Entry 9BHA (electron microscopy, 3.50 A resolution); this record covers chains A and X of the 4 polymer chains in the assembly.

== Chain A ==
Molecule: DNA polymerase theta
Organism: Homo sapiens
Notes: EC 3.6.4.12, 2.7.7.7, 2.7.7.49
Reference sequence: O75417 (DPOLQ_HUMAN); residue numbers follow UniProt; this construct covers 2-894
Amino-acid sequence (893 residues; numbered 2 to 894; the number before each row is that of its first residue):
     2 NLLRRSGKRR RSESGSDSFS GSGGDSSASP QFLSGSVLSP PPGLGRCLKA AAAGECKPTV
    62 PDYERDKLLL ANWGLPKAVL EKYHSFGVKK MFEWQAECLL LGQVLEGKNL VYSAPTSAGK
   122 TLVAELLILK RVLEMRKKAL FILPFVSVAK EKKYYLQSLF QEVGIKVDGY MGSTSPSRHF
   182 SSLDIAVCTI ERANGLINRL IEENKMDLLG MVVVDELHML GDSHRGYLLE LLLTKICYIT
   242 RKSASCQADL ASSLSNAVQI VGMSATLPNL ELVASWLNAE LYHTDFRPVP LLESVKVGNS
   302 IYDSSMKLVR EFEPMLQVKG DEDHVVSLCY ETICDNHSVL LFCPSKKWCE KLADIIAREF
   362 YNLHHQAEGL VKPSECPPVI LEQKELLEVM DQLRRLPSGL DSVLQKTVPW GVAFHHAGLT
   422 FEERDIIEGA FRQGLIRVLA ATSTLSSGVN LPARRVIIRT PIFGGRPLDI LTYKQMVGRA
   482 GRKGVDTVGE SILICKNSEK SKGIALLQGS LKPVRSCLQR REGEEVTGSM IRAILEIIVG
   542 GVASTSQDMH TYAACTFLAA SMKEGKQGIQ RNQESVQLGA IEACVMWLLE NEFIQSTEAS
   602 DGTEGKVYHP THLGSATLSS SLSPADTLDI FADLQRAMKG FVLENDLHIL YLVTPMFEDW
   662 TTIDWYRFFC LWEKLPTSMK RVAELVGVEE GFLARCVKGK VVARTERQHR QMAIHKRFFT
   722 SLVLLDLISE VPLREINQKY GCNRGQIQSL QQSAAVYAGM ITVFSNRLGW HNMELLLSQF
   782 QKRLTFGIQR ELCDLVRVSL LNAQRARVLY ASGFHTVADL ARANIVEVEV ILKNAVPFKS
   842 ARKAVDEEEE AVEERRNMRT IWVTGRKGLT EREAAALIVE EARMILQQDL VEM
Not modelled in the structure: 2-66, 247-255, 369-376, 569-576, 601-604, 864-867, 893-894
UniProt features mapped onto this chain:
  - motif: Asp216 to His219 (DEAH box)
  - binding site (ATP): Gln96, Ala115 to Thr122
  - mutagenesis: Lys121 (K121M: Abolished ATPase activity)
From the paper describing this entry:
  - binding site for Stem-loop DNA with microhomology in the 3' overhang: Lys348, Lys352, Arg467, Lys497
  - binding site for Stem-loop DNA with microhomology in the 3' overhang (chain X): Val147, Gly173, Thr190, Arg193, Arg200, Arg226, Lys347, Ala418, Arg425, Thr443, Thr445, Gly465 to Arg467, Ser622, Val757, Met761
  - conformationally variable residues (order/disorder transition): Pro838 to Arg860
  - self-association interface (contacts with another copy of this molecule): Pro838 to Arg860

== Chain X ==
Molecule: Stem-loop DNA with microhomology in the 3' overhang
Sequence (56 nucleotides; each row starts with the number of its first residue):
     1 TTTTTTTTTT TTTTTTCACT GTGAGCTTAG CGTTAGAGTA GGTTTTTTTG CCCGGG
Not modelled in the structure: 1-43

== How chain A and chain X interact ==
Residue-residue contacts (47):
  Phe146(A) with DT48(X), phosphate contact; DT49(X), phosphate contact
  Val147(A) with DT49(X), hydrogen bond to the phosphate; DG50(X), phosphate contact
  Met172(A) with DG50(X), phosphate contact
  Gly173(A) with DG50(X), hydrogen bond to the phosphate; DC51(X), hydrogen bond to the base
  Ser174(A) with DC51(X), base contact; DC52(X), base contact
  Thr190(A) with DT49(X), phosphate contact; DG50(X), hydrogen bond to the phosphate
  Glu192(A) with DT49(X), sugar contact; DG50(X), sugar contact
  Arg193(A) with DG50(X), phosphate contact; DC51(X), salt bridge to the phosphate
  Gly196(A) with DC51(X), phosphate contact
  Arg200(A) with DC51(X), salt bridge to the phosphate; DC52(X), salt bridge to the phosphate
  Arg226(A) with DT49(X), hydrogen bond to the sugar
  Pro345(A) with DT46(X), sugar contact
  Ser346(A) with DT45(X), phosphate contact; DT46(X), sugar contact
  Lys347(A) with DT46(X), salt bridge to the phosphate; DT47(X), salt bridge to the phosphate
  His417(A) with DT47(X), phosphate contact
  Ala418(A) with DT47(X), hydrogen bond to the phosphate
  Arg425(A) with DT48(X), salt bridge to the phosphate
  Thr443(A) with DT46(X), phosphate contact; DT47(X), hydrogen bond to the phosphate
  Ser444(A) with DT46(X), hydrogen bond to the base; DT47(X), sugar contact
  Thr445(A) with DT47(X), sugar contact
  Gly465(A) with DT45(X), base contact
  Gly466(A) with DT45(X), base contact
  Ser620(A) with DC51(X), sugar contact
  Ser622(A) with DG50(X), hydrogen bond to the phosphate; DC51(X), hydrogen bond to the phosphate
  Phe658(A) with DT49(X), base contact
  Ser754(A) with DT49(X), base contact
  Val757(A) with DG50(X), base contact; DC51(X), base contact
  Tyr758(A) with DG50(X), base contact
  Gly760(A) with DC51(X), base contact
  Met761(A) with DG50(X), sugar contact; DC51(X), sugar contact
  Gln782(A) with DC52(X), base contact
  Lys783(A) with DG54(X), salt bridge to the phosphate
Other interface residues (no listed pair), chain A (42 interface residues in all): Pro145, Ser148, Ser176, Gly419, Ser448, Ser621, Thr663, Gln753, Ala756, Val764

== Overview ==
The interface between chain A and chain X involves 42 residues on one side and 9 on the other, with 10
hydrogen bonds and 7 salt bridges. Polar contacts include Gly173(A)-DC51(X), Ser444(A)-DT46(X) and
Arg226(A)-DT49(X). From the paper: a binding site for Stem-loop DNA with microhomology in the 3' overhang
(chain X) at Val147(A), Gly173(A) and Thr190(A) among others; a binding site for Stem-loop DNA with
microhomology in the 3' overhang at Lys348(A), Lys352(A) and Arg467(A) among others.
Chain A is DNA polymerase theta (Homo sapiens) and chain X is Stem-loop DNA with microhomology in the 3'
overhang; the structure, Human DNA polymerase theta helicase domain dimer bound to DNA in the microhomology
annealed conformation, was determined by electron microscopy, deposited together with 9BH6, 9BH7, 9BH8 and
9BH9.
